PDB entry 9IHE | electron microscopy, 2.95 A resolution | chains G and J of the 14 polymer chains in the assembly

[Chain G]
Name: Histone H2A type 1
Organism: Xenopus laevis
Reference sequence: P06897 (H2A1_XENLA); residues 10-120 here correspond to UniProt positions 11-121 (UniProt number = residue number + 1)
Chain sequence (111 residues; each row starts with the number of its first residue):
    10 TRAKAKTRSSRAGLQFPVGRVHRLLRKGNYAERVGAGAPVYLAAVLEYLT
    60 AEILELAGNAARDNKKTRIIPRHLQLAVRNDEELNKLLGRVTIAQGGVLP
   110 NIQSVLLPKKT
Disordered / not traced: 10, 118-120
Differences from the reference sequence: conflict Arg99 (Gly100 in P06897)
Curated features (UniProtKB/Swiss-Prot):
  - modified residue: Lys36 (N6-(2-hydroxyisobutyryl)lysine), Lys74 (N6-(2-hydroxyisobutyryl)lysine), Lys75 (N6-(2-hydroxyisobutyryl)lysine), Lys95 (N6-(2-hydroxyisobutyryl)lysine), Gln104 (N5-methylglutamine), Lys118 (N6-(2-hydroxyisobutyryl)lysine)
  - cross-link (Glycyl lysine isopeptide (Lys-Gly)): Lys13 (interchain with G-Cter in ubiquitin), Lys15 (interchain with G-Cter in ubiquitin), Lys119 (interchain with G-Cter in ubiquitin)

[Chain J]
Molecule: Widom-601 DNA
Sequence (147 nucleotides; each row starts with the number of its first residue; numbers below 1 keep their minus sign (DA-73 is residue -73)):
   -73 ATCGAGAATCCCGGTGCCGAGGCCGCTCAATTGGTCGTAGACAGCTCTAG
   -23 CACCGCTTAAACGCACGTACGCGCTGTCCCCCGCGTTTTAACCGCCAAGG
    27 GGATTACTCCCTAGTCTCCAGGCACGTGTCAGATATATACATCCGAT
Disordered / not traced: -73, 73

[How chain G and chain J interact]
Contacting residue pairs (15; chain G residue first):
  Arg11(G) - DT-43(J)  base contact
  Arg11(G) - DT-42(J)  sugar contact
  Ala12(G) - DG-41(J)  phosphate contact
  Ala14(G) - DT-43(J)  phosphate contact
  Ala14(G) - DT-42(J)  phosphate contact
  Lys15(G) - DT-43(J)  phosphate contact
  Lys15(G) - DT-42(J)  hydrogen bond to the phosphate
  Thr16(G) - DT-43(J)  phosphate contact
  Arg17(G) - DT-43(J)  salt bridge to the phosphate
  Arg20(G) - DT-42(J)  salt bridge to the phosphate
  Gly28(G) - DT-43(J)  phosphate contact
  Arg29(G) - DA-44(J)  phosphate contact
  Arg32(G) - DA-44(J)  salt bridge to the phosphate
  Arg42(G) - DA-35(J)  sugar contact
  Arg77(G) - DA-54(J)  sugar contact
Also at the interface, not in a pair above, chain G (13 interface residues in all): Lys13
Also at the interface, not in a pair above, chain J (7 interface residues in all): DA-45

[Overview]
13 residues of chain G face 7 of chain J across their interface, with 1 hydrogen bond and 3 salt bridges.
Polar pairs include Lys15(G)-DT-42(J), Arg17(G)-DT-43(J) and Arg20(G)-DT-42(J).
Here chain G is Histone H2A type 1 (Xenopus laevis) and chain J is Widom-601 DNA. Entry 9IHE (Nucleosome core
particle bound by two molecules of DTT-reduced native monomeric myeloperoxidase) was determined by electron
microscopy together with 9GEN, 9GEO, 9GEP, 9GEQ, 9GER, 9IHD and 9IHF from the same study.
